Entry 7UU3 (X-ray diffraction, 3.10 A resolution); this record covers chains A and C of the 4 polymer chains in the assembly.

# Chain A
Name: DNA dC->dU-editing enzyme APOBEC-3G
Source organism: Macaca mulatta
Notes: EC 3.5.4.-
UniProtKB: M1GSK9 (M1GSK9_MACMU); numbering as in UniProt; present here: 1-142, 147-383
Chain sequence (386 residues; numbered -6 to 383; 4 numbers in that range are skipped by the numbering (no residue carries them; nothing is unmodelled there); the number before each row is that of its first residue; numbers below 1 keep their minus sign (Gly-6 is residue -6)):
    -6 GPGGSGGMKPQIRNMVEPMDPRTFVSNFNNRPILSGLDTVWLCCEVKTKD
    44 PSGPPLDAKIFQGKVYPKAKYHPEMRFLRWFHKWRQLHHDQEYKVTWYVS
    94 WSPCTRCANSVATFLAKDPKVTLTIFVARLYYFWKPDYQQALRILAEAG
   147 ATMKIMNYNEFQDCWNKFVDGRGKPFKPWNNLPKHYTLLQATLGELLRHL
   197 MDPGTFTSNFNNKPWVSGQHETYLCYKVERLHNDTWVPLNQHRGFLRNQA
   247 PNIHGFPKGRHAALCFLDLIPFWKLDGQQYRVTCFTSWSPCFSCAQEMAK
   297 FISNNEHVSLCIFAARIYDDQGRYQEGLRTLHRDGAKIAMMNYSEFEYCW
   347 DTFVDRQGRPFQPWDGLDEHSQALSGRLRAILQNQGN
Disordered / not traced: -6 to 7, 381-383
Differences from the reference sequence: expression tag (-6 to 0); conflict Ala139 (Cys in M1GSK9), Glu140 (Gln in M1GSK9), Ala141 (Lys in M1GSK9), Gly142 (Arg in M1GSK9), Ala259 (Glu in M1GSK9)
Bound ions: Zn2+ site 1: His65, Cys97, Cys100; Zn2+ site 2: His257, Cys287, Cys290
Reported in the primary citation:
  - binding site for the 14-nt RNA strand (chain C): Arg24, Ser28, Asn176, Asn177
  - specificity-determining residues: Tyr125 (from molecular simulation)

# Chain C
Molecule: 14-nt RNA strand
Sequence (14 nucleotides; row label = number of the first residue in the row):
     1 CCCACGGGAAUUUU
Disordered / not traced: 12-14

# Chain A / chain C interface
Contacting residue pairs - 25 pairs, chain A then chain C:
  Arg24(A) - G7(C)  salt bridge to the phosphate
  Arg24(A) - G8(C)  salt bridge to the phosphate
  Pro25(A) - A10(C)  hydrogen bond to the base
  Ile26(A) - G8(C)  sugar contact
  Ile26(A) - A9(C)  base contact
  Ile26(A) - A10(C)  base contact
  Leu27(A) - G8(C)  base contact
  Leu27(A) - A10(C)  hydrogen bond to the base
  Ser28(A) - G8(C)  hydrogen bond to the sugar
  Ser28(A) - A10(C)  sugar contact
  Gly29(A) - G8(C)  base contact
  Tyr59(A) - U11(C)  base contact
  Trp94(A) - A10(C)  base contact
  Leu123(A) - A10(C)  hydrogen bond to the base
  Tyr124(A) - A10(C)  base contact
  Tyr124(A) - U11(C)  hydrogen bond to the phosphate
  Tyr125(A) - A10(C)  hydrogen bond to the base
  Tyr125(A) - U11(C)  hydrogen bond to the phosphate
  Phe126(A) - A9(C)  base contact
  Trp127(A) - A9(C)  base contact
  Trp127(A) - A10(C)  base contact
  Asn176(A) - C5(C)  hydrogen bond to the phosphate
  Asn177(A) - G6(C)  phosphate contact
  Phe268(A) - A9(C)  hydrogen bond to the base
  Lys270(A) - A9(C)  base contact

# Overview
Chain A and chain C form an interface of 17 and 7 residues respectively, with 9 hydrogen bonds and 2 salt
bridges. Among the polar pairs are Pro25(A)-A10(C), Leu27(A)-A10(C) and Leu123(A)-A10(C). The paper reports a
binding site for the 14-nt RNA strand (chain C) at Arg24(A), Ser28(A) and Asn176(A) among others; the
specificity determinant Tyr125(A).
Here chain A is DNA dC->dU-editing enzyme APOBEC-3G (Macaca mulatta) and chain C is a 14-nt RNA strand. Entry
7UU3 (Crystal structure of APOBEC3G complex with 3'overhangs RNA-Complex) was determined by X-ray diffraction,
deposited together with 7UU4, 7UU5 and 8EDJ.
